7ZN2 - chains d and g of the 36 polymer chains in the assembly; structure by electron microscopy, 4.29 A resolution (low resolution: residue-level contacts below are approximate; hydrogen-bond / salt-bridge calls are withheld).

== Chain d ==
Protein: Probable baseplate hub protein
Source organism: Escherichia phage T5
Reference sequence: Q6QGE9 (BPPB3_BPT5); residues 1-949 here = UniProt positions 1-949
Chain sequence (949 residues; row label = number of the first residue in the row):
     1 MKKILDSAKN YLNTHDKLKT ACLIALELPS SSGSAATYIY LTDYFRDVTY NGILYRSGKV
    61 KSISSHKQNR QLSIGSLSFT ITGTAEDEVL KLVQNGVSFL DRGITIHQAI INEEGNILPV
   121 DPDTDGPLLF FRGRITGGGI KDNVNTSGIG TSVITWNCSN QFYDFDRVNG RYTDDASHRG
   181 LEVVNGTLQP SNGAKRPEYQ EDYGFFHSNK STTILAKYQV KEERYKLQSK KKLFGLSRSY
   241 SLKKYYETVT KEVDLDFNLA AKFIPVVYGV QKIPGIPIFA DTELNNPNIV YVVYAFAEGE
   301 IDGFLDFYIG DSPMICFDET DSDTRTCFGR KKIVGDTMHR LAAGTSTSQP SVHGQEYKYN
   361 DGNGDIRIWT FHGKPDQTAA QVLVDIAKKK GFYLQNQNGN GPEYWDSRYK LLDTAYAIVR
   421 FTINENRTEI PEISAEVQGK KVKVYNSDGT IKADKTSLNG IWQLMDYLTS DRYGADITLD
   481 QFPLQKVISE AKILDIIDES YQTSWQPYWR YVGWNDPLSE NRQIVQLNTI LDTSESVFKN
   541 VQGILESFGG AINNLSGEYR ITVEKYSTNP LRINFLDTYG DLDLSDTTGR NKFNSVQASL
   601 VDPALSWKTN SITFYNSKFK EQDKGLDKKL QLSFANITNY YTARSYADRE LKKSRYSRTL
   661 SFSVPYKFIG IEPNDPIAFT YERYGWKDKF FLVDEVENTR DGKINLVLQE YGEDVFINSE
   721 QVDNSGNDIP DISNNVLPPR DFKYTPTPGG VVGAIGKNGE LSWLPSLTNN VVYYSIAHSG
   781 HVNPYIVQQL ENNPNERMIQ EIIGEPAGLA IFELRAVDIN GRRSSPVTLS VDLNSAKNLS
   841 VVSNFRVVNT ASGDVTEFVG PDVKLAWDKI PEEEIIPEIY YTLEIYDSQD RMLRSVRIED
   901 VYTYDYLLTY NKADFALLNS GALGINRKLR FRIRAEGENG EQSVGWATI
Disulfides: Cys316-Cys327

== Chain g ==
Protein: Straight fiber protein pb4
Source organism: Escherichia phage T5
Reference sequence: Q6QGF0 (FIBC_BPT5); numbering as in UniProt (aligned over 1-688)
Chain sequence (688 residues; each row starts with the number of its first residue):
     1 MISNNAPAKM VLNSVLTGYT LAYIQHSIYS DYDVIGRSFW LKEGSNVTRR DFTGIDTFSV
    61 TINNLKPTTT YEVQGAFYDS IIDSELLNAQ IGINLSDKQT FKMKSAPRIT GARCESEPVD
   121 VGVGAPIVYI DTTGEADYCT IELKDNSNAN NPWVKYYVGA LMPTIMFGGV PIGSYKVRIS
   181 GQISLPDGVT IDSSGYYEYP NVFEVRYNFV PPAAPINIVF KAARIADGKE RYDLRVQWDW
   241 NRGAGANVRE FVLSYIDSAE FVRTGWTKAQ KINVGAAQSA TIISFPWKVE HKFKVSSIAW
   301 GPDAQDVTDS AVQTFILNES TPLDNSFVNE TGIEVNYAYI KGKIKDGSTW KQTFLIDAAT
   361 GAINIGLLDA EGKAPISFDP VKKIVNVDGS VITKTINAAN FVMTNLTGQD NPAIYTQGKT
   421 WGDTKSGIWM GMDNVTAKPK LDIGNATQYI RYDGNILRIS SEVVIGTPNG DIDIQTGIQG
   481 KQTVFIYIIG TSLPAKPTSP AYPPSGWSKT PPNRTSNTQN IYCSTGTLDP VTNQLVSGTS
   541 WSDVVQWSGT EGVDGRPGAT GQRGPGMYSL AIANLTAWND SQANSFFTSN FGSGPVKYDV
   601 LTEYKSGAPG TAFTRQWNGS AWTSPAMVLH GDMIVNGTVT ASKIVANNAF LSQIGVNIIY
   661 DRAAALSSNP EGSYKMKIDL QNGYIHIR
Not modelled in the structure: 225-231, 470-561

== How chain d and chain g interact ==
Pairs across the interface (43):
  Val847(d) - Ile2(g)
  Ala851(d) - Tyr32(g)
  Ser852(d) - Tyr32(g)
  Gly853(d) - Tyr32(g)
  Val855(d) - Ile2(g)
  Thr856(d) - Met1(g)
  Thr856(d) - Ile2(g)
  Thr856(d) - Ser3(g)
  Glu857(d) - Ser3(g)
  Glu857(d) - Asn4(g)
  Glu857(d) - Asn5(g)
  Glu857(d) - Asp31(g)
  Phe858(d) - Ile2(g)
  Phe858(d) - Ser3(g)
  Phe858(d) - Asn4(g)
  Phe858(d) - Asp33(g)
  Phe858(d) - Ile81(g)
  Val859(d) - Asn4(g)
  Val859(d) - Asp33(g)
  Gly860(d) - Ile81(g)
  Pro861(d) - Ser80(g)
  Pro861(d) - Ile81(g)
  Lys912(d) - Glu85(g)
  Lys912(d) - Leu86(g)
  Leu923(d) - Glu85(g)
  Leu923(d) - Ile91(g)
  Gly924(d) - Ile91(g)
  Ile925(d) - Ile81(g)
  Arg927(d) - Ile2(g)
  Arg927(d) - Ser3(g)
  Arg927(d) - Asn4(g)
  Arg927(d) - Asn5(g)
  Arg927(d) - Ala6(g)
  Arg927(d) - Asp79(g)
  Arg927(d) - Ile81(g)
  Lys928(d) - Met1(g)
  Lys928(d) - Ile2(g)
  Lys928(d) - Ser3(g)
  Leu929(d) - Met1(g)
  Leu929(d) - Ile2(g)
  Arg930(d) - Met1(g)
  Phe931(d) - Ile2(g)
  Ile949(d) - Met1(g)
Interface residues without a listed pair, chain d (22 interface residues in all): Leu908
Interface residues without a listed pair, chain g (19 interface residues in all): Ile82, Asp83, Ala89, Gly92

== Summary ==
Chain d and chain g form an interface of 22 and 19 residues respectively.
Here chain d is Probable baseplate hub protein and chain g is Straight fiber protein pb4, both from
Escherichia phage T5. Entry 7ZN2 (Tail tip of siphophage T5 : full complex after interaction with its
bacterial receptor FhuA) was determined by electron microscopy together with 7QG9, 7ZHJ, 7ZN4, 7ZQB and 7ZQP
from the same study.
